Entry 7OGR (electron microscopy, 3.00 A resolution); this record covers chains C and E of the 6 polymer chains in the assembly.

[Chain C]
Name: DNA-directed RNA polymerase
Organism: Pseudomonas phage phiKZ
Notes: EC 2.7.7.6
Sequence (700 residues; each row starts with the number of its first residue):
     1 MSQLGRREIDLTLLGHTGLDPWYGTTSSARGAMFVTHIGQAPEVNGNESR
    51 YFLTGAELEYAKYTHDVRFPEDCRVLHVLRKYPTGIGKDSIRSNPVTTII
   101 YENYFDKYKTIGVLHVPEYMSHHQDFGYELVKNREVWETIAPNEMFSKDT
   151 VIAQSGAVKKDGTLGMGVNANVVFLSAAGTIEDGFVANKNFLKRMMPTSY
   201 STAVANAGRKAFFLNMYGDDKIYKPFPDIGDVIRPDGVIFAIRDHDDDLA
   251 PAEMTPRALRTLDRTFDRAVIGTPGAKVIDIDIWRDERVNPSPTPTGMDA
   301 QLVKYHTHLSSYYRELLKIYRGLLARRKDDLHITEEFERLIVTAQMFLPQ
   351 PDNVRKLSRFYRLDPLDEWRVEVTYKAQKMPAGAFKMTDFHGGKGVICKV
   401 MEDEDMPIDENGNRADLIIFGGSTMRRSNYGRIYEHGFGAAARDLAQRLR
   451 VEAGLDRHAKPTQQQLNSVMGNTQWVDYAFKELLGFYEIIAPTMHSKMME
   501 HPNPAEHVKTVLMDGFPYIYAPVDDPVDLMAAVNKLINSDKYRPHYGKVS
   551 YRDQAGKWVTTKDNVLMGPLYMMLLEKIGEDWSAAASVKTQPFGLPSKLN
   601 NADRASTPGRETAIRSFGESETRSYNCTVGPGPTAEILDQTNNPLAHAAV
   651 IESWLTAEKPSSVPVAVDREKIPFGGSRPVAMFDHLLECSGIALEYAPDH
Disordered / not traced: 1, 579-632, 668-700

[Chain E]
Name: PHIKZ123
Organism: Pseudomonas phage phiKZ
UniProt: Q8SD39 (Q8SD39_BPDPK); residue numbers follow UniProt; this construct covers 1-543
Sequence (543 residues; each row starts with the number of its first residue):
     1 MPDPFLIEKIRENTPCMNPTLANGITVEHTMTRDPNTGVNMTRRYIDSLF
    51 DISSVLFPDGFKYEGNRACTPLKHFEEITREYNAKRIANIAPTDMYMIDL
   101 MFSYKGEMLYPRPMLLPAFKRGNMVTINGAKYIGSPVLTDVGFSVLNDSI
   151 FIPFRRTKLTFKQTDHHYMCNGQRKIMYVIWSQIHNEMAKRTKRDLGNRP
   201 HIESCLAHYFFCQFGVTQTFKQWANVDVKCGLLSDFPEEEYPREKWNIYS
   251 SATLKGKHPTGEMVLVIPRHQESIFATRLIAGFWYVVDAFPMRFTRPEYV
   301 DSTNLWRVILGHMVFGDFEHQGKVEENIDSHLHSFCNSLDEMTIEELKTV
   351 GVNVSTIWELLYEIMTSLAHHLYATDIDETSMYGKRLTVLHYLMSEFNYA
   401 VSMFGYMFQSRRDREWTVQELNEGLKRSFKLQTAIKRLTVDHGELDTMSN
   451 PNSSMLIKGTSILVTQDRAKTAKAHNKSLINDSSRIIHASIAEVGQYKNQ
   501 PKNNPDGRGRLNMYTKVGPTGLVERREEVREIIDNAQLMFRAK
Disordered / not traced: 1, 162-321, 472-482
Differences from the reference sequence: variant Gly-197 (Asp in Q8SD39)

[How chain C and chain E interact]
Contacting residue pairs (143; chain C residue first):
  Ile-9(C) with Tyr-497(E)
  Thr-12(C) with Asn-512(E), hydrogen bond (backbone-side chain); Tyr-514(E); Arg-526(E), hydrogen bond
  Leu-13(C) with Ala-492(E); Tyr-497(E)
  Leu-14(C) with Tyr-497(E)
  Gly-15(C) with Gln-496(E); Asn-512(E)
  His-16(C) with Leu-456(E), hydrogen bond (side chain-backbone); Ile-457(E), hydrogen bond (side chain-backbone); Ser-461(E); Gln-496(E); Asn-499(E)
  Thr-17(C) with Lys-498(E)
  Ser-28(C) with Lys-498(E); Gln-500(E), hydrogen bond
  Gly-31(C) with Lys-498(E)
  Ala-32(C) with Gln-500(E)
  Val-35(C) with Asn-499(E)
  Ile-38(C) with Ile-457(E)
  Gly-39(C) with Pro-451(E); Ile-457(E)
  Gln-40(C) with Pro-451(E)
  Ala-41(C) with Pro-451(E); Asn-452(E)
  Pro-42(C) with Pro-451(E)
  Glu-43(C) with Pro-451(E)
  Ser-49(C) with Pro-2(E)
  Thr-54(C) with Ile-10(E)
  Gly-55(C) with Thr-14(E)
  Leu-58(C) with Ile-7(E); Ile-10(E), hydrophobic; Arg-11(E)
  Glu-59(C) with Arg-11(E), salt bridge; Thr-14(E); Pro-15(E); Cys-16(E), hydrogen bond; Met-17(E), hydrogen bond (side chain-backbone); Tyr-514(E)
  Tyr-60(C) with Met-17(E), hydrophobic; Leu-456(E), hydrophobic; Ile-457(E), hydrophobic
  Lys-62(C) with Arg-11(E)
  Tyr-63(C) with Pro-19(E); Ala-22(E), hydrophobic; Asn-23(E); Ser-454(E); Met-455(E); Leu-456(E), hydrophobic
  Thr-64(C) with Arg-121(E), hydrogen bond (backbone-side chain); Ser-453(E); Ser-454(E); Met-455(E)
  His-65(C) with Met-124(E); Met-448(E); Ser-453(E), hydrogen bond (backbone-backbone); Met-455(E)
  Asp-66(C) with Arg-121(E), salt bridge
  Arg-68(C) with Arg-121(E)
  Lys-107(C) with Asn-36(E)
  Tyr-108(C) with Asn-36(E); Gly-38(E)
  Ser-121(C) with Lys-131(E), hydrogen bond (backbone-side chain)
  His-122(C) with Met-124(E); Lys-131(E), hydrogen bond; Met-448(E); Asn-450(E); Asn-452(E)
  His-123(C) with Ser-449(E), hydrogen bond; Asn-450(E), hydrogen bond (backbone-backbone); Pro-451(E)
  Tyr-128(C) with Ser-453(E), hydrogen bond
  Ser-155(C) with Ser-453(E)
  Trp-284(C) with Ile-90(E), hydrophobic
  Tyr-320(C) with Thr-70(E); Pro-71(E); Leu-72(E), hydrophobic
  Ile-333(C) with Arg-33(E), hydrogen bond (backbone-side chain); Pro-71(E)
  Glu-335(C) with Met-31(E); Arg-33(E), salt bridge; Asn-40(E), hydrogen bond; Met-95(E); Tyr-96(E)
  Glu-336(C) with Lys-120(E)
  Glu-338(C) with Cys-69(E); Pro-71(E); His-74(E), salt bridge; Tyr-96(E); Met-97(E), hydrogen bond (side chain-backbone)
  Arg-339(C) with His-74(E); Ile-78(E); Thr-93(E); Met-95(E)
  Ile-341(C) with Pro-71(E), hydrophobic
  Val-342(C) with Pro-71(E); His-74(E)
  Gln-345(C) with Pro-71(E), hydrogen bond (side chain-backbone); Leu-72(E); Phe-75(E)
  Met-346(C) with Phe-75(E), hydrophobic; Ile-78(E), hydrophobic; Asn-89(E); Ile-90(E), hydrophobic
  Gln-350(C) with Phe-75(E)
  Val-354(C) with Arg-86(E)
  Arg-355(C) with Glu-81(E); Ala-84(E), hydrogen bond (side chain-backbone); Arg-86(E), hydrogen bond (backbone-side chain)
  Lys-356(C) with Arg-86(E)
  Leu-357(C) with Phe-75(E), hydrophobic; Thr-79(E); Arg-86(E)
  Ser-358(C) with Lys-85(E), hydrogen bond; Arg-86(E), hydrogen bond (backbone-backbone); Ile-87(E); Ala-88(E), hydrogen bond (backbone-backbone)
  Arg-359(C) with Ala-88(E); Ile-90(E)
  Phe-360(C) with Ala-88(E), hydrogen bond (backbone-backbone); Asn-89(E); Ile-90(E), hydrogen bond (backbone-backbone)
  Tyr-361(C) with Ile-90(E)
  Arg-362(C) with Asn-128(E), hydrogen bond (side chain-backbone)
  Thr-493(C) with Asn-13(E)
  Lys-497(C) with Phe-5(E); Lys-9(E); Asn-13(E)
  Met-498(C) with Leu-6(E), hydrophobic
  Glu-500(C) with Phe-5(E); Lys-9(E), salt bridge
  His-501(C) with Asp-3(E), salt bridge; Phe-5(E)
  Pro-502(C) with Phe-5(E)
  Glu-506(C) with Asp-3(E)
  His-507(C) with Asp-3(E), salt bridge
  Thr-510(C) with Pro-2(E); Asp-3(E), hydrogen bond
  Tyr-518(C) with Pro-2(E), hydrophobic; Leu-6(E)
  Tyr-520(C) with Ile-10(E), hydrophobic; Asn-13(E)
Other interface residues (no listed pair), chain C (82 interface residues in all): Leu-11, Leu-19, Tyr-23, Thr-26, Thr-36, Leu-53, Thr-110, Phe-126, Asp-161, Gly-162, Thr-163, Leu-324, Thr-334, Met-494
Other interface residues (no listed pair), chain E (74 interface residues in all): Glu-12, Pro-35, Thr-37, Pro-92, Gly-129, Ala-130, Lys-458, Met-513

[Summary]
The interface between chain C and chain E involves 82 residues on one side and 74 on the other; the contacts
include 27 hydrogen bonds and 7 salt bridges. Polar pairs include Glu-59(C)/Arg-11(E), Asp-66(C)/Arg-121(E)
and Glu-335(C)/Arg-33(E).
Here chain C is DNA-directed RNA polymerase and chain E is PHIKZ123, both from Pseudomonas phage phiKZ. Entry
7OGR (Structure of the apo-state of the bacteriophage PhiKZ non-virion RNA polymerase) was determined by
electron microscopy, deposited together with 7OGP.
